Entry 5LZL (X-ray diffraction, 3.47 A resolution); this record covers chains A and C of the 8 polymer chains in the assembly.

# Chain A (and C)
Molecule: Delta-aminolevulinic acid dehydratase
Source organism: Pyrobaculum calidifontis (strain JCM 11548 / VA1)
Notes: EC 4.2.1.24; chain C of this document is another copy of the same molecule, construct and numbering; everything in this record applies to it too
UniProtKB: A3MWV9 (A3MWV9_PYRCJ); residues 1-338 here = UniProt positions 1-338
Sequence (338 residues; row label = number of the first residue in the row):
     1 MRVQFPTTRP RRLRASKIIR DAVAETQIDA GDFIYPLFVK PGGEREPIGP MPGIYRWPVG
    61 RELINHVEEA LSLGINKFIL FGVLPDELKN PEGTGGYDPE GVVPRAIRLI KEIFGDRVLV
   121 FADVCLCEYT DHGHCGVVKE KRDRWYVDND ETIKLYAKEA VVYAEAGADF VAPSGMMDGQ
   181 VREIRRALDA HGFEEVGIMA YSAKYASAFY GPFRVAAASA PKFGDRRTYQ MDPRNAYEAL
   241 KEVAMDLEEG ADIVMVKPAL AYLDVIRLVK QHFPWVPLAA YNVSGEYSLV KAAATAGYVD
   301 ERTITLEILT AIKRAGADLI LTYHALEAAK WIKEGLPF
Unresolved in the structure: 337-338
Ion coordination: Zn2+ site 1: C125, C127, C135; Zn2+ site 2 near E242 (its only coordinating residue here)
From the paper describing this entry:
  - catalytic residues: K204
  - Zn2+ coordination: E242, D246
  - allosteric site: D178, E249

# How chain A and chain C interact
Residue-residue contacts (11):
  R2(A) - M1(C)  hydrogen bond (side chain-backbone)
  R2(A) - R2(C)
  D116(A) - R144(C)  salt bridge
  G192(A) - K141(C)
  F193(A) - K141(C)
  E195(A) - K141(C)  salt bridge
  E195(A) - D143(C)
  E195(A) - Y146(C)
  P274(A) - Y237(C)  hydrophobic
  W275(A) - Y237(C)
  W275(A) - K241(C)

# Overview
The interface between chain A and chain C involves 7 residues on one side and 8 on the other, with 1 hydrogen
bond and 2 salt bridges. Among the polar pairs are D116(A)-R144(C), E195(A)-K141(C) and R2(A)-M1(C). C125(A),
C127(A) and C135(A) coordinate Zn2+ site 1. From the paper: the catalytic residue K204(A); Zn2+ coordination
by E242(A) and D246(A).
Chain A and chain C are both Delta-aminolevulinic acid dehydratase (Pyrobaculum calidifontis (strain JCM 11548
/ VA1)); the structure, Pyrobaculum calidifontis 5-aminolaevulinic acid dehydratase, was determined by X-ray
diffraction (same publication as 5MHB, 5HMS and 5HNR).
